7A76 - chains C and D of the 4 polymer chains in the assembly; structure by X-ray diffraction, 1.65 A resolution.

[Chain C (and D)]
Molecule: Thioredoxin reductase
Organism: Bacillus cereus (strain ATCC 14579 / DSM 31 / JCM 2152 / NBRC 15305 / NCIMB 9373 / NRRL B-3711)
Notes: EC 1.8.1.9; chain D of this document is another copy of the same molecule, construct and numbering; everything in this record applies to it too
UniProt: Q81FS4 (Q81FS4_BACCR); numbering as in UniProt (aligned over 1-326)
Chain sequence (326 residues; each row starts with the number of its first residue):
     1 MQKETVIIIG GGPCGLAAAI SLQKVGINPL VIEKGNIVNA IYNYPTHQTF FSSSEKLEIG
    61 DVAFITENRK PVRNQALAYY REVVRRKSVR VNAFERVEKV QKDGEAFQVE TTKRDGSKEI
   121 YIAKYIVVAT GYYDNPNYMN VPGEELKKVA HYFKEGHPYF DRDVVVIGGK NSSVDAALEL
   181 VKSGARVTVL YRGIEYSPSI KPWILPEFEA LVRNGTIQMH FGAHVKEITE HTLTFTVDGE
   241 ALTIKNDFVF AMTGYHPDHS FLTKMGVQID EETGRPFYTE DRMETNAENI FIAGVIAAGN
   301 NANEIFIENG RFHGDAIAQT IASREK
Not modelled in the structure: 326 (chain D: 1, 326)
Ligand contacts: FAD (flavin-adenine dinucleotide): Ile9, Gly10, Gly11, Gly12, Pro13, Cys14, Gly15, Ile32, Glu33, Lys34, Gly35, Asn39, Ala40, Tyr44, Pro45, Gln48, Phe50, Phe51, Ser52, Leu57, Glu95, Arg96, Val97, Ala129, Thr130, Gly131, Tyr132, Tyr133, Asp134, Ala293, Gly294, Val295, Ile305, Phe306, Ile307, Glu308
Reported in the primary citation:
  - binding site for flavin-adenine dinucleotide: Gly10 to Gly15

[Chain C / chain D interface]
Pairs across the interface (51; chain C residue first):
  Asn36(C) - Pro158(D)  hydrogen bond (side chain-backbone)
  Asn36(C) - Phe160(D)  hydrogen bond (side chain-backbone)
  Ile37(C) - His157(D)  hydrogen bond (backbone-side chain)
  Ile37(C) - Phe160(D)  hydrophobic
  Val38(C) - His157(D)
  Tyr42(C) - Glu155(D)
  Tyr42(C) - His157(D)
  Tyr42(C) - Pro158(D)
  Thr46(C) - Thr46(D)
  His47(C) - Asn74(D)  hydrogen bond
  Arg73(C) - Glu155(D)  salt bridge
  Leu77(C) - His157(D)
  Arg81(C) - His157(D)  hydrogen bond
  Arg81(C) - Phe160(D)
  Arg81(C) - Ser183(D)
  Val84(C) - Phe160(D)  hydrophobic
  Ala93(C) - Arg162(D)
  Phe94(C) - Pro158(D)
  Phe94(C) - Arg162(D)
  Phe94(C) - Phe248(D)  hydrophobic
  Arg114(C) - Lys148(D)
  Arg114(C) - Arg162(D)
  Arg114(C) - Glu230(D)  salt bridge
  Arg114(C) - Asp247(D)
  Arg114(C) - Phe248(D)
  Asp115(C) - Glu230(D)
  Asp115(C) - His231(D)  salt bridge
  Lys148(C) - Arg114(D)
  Glu155(C) - Tyr42(D)
  Glu155(C) - Arg73(D)  salt bridge
  His157(C) - Ile37(D)  hydrogen bond (side chain-backbone)
  His157(C) - Val38(D)
  His157(C) - Tyr42(D)
  His157(C) - Leu77(D)
  His157(C) - Arg81(D)  hydrogen bond
  Pro158(C) - Asn36(D)  hydrogen bond (backbone-side chain)
  Pro158(C) - Tyr42(D)
  Pro158(C) - Phe94(D)
  Phe160(C) - Asn36(D)  hydrogen bond (backbone-side chain)
  Phe160(C) - Ile37(D)  hydrophobic
  Phe160(C) - Arg81(D)
  Phe160(C) - Val84(D)  hydrophobic
  Arg162(C) - Ala93(D)
  Arg162(C) - Phe94(D)
  Lys182(C) - Arg81(D)
  Ser183(C) - Arg81(D)
  Glu230(C) - Arg114(D)  salt bridge
  His231(C) - Arg114(D)
  His231(C) - Asp115(D)  salt bridge
  Asp247(C) - Arg114(D)
  Phe248(C) - Arg114(D)
Other interface residues (no listed pair), chain C (30 interface residues in all): Asn74, Arg85, Val91, Tyr159
Other interface residues (no listed pair), chain D (28 interface residues in all): Arg85, Tyr159, Lys182

[Overview]
The interface between chain C and chain D involves 30 residues on one side and 28 on the other, with 9
hydrogen bonds and 6 salt bridges. Polar contacts include Arg73(C)-Glu155(D), Arg114(C)-Glu230(D) and
Asp115(C)-His231(D). Bound to chain C: flavin-adenine dinucleotide. From the paper: a binding site for
flavin-adenine dinucleotide at Gly10(C).
Chain C and chain D are both Thioredoxin reductase (Bacillus cereus (strain ATCC 14579 / DSM 31 / JCM 2152 /
NBRC 15305 / NCIMB 9373 / NRRL B-3711)); the structure, Bacillithiol Disulfide Reductase Bdr (YpdA) from
Bacillus cereus, was determined by X-ray diffraction together with 7A7B and 7APR from the same study.
